7MUS - chains FD and Fd of the 205 polymer chains in the assembly; structure by electron microscopy, 4.60 A resolution (low resolution: residue-level contacts below are approximate; hydrogen-bond / salt-bridge calls are withheld).

[Chain FD (and Fd)]
Protein: DotD
Source organism: Legionella pneumophila
Notes: chain Fd of this document is another copy of the same molecule, construct and numbering; everything in this record applies to it too
Reference sequence: O52183 (O52183_LEGPN); numbering as in UniProt (aligned over 1-163)
Amino-acid sequence (163 residues; numbered 1 to 163; the number before each row is that of its first residue):
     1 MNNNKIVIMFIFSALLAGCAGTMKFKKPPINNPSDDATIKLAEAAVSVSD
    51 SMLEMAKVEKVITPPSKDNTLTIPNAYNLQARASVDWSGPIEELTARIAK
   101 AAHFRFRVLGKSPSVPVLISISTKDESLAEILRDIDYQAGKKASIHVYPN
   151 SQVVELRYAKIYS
Disordered / not traced: 1-22, 163 (chain Fd: 1-23, 161-163)
What the authors report for this chain:
  - post-translational modification sites: C19 (citing earlier work)

[How chain FD and chain Fd interact]
Contacting residue pairs (54; chain FD residue first):
  N31(FD) - S34(Fd)
  N31(FD) - D35(Fd)
  N31(FD) - D36(Fd)
  N32(FD) - S34(Fd)
  N32(FD) - D35(Fd)
  P33(FD) - D35(Fd)
  S34(FD) - D35(Fd)
  S34(FD) - D36(Fd)
  T38(FD) - A37(Fd)
  T38(FD) - L41(Fd)
  L41(FD) - L41(Fd)
  A42(FD) - K40(Fd)
  A42(FD) - L41(Fd)
  A45(FD) - L41(Fd)
  A45(FD) - A44(Fd)
  S49(FD) - S47(Fd)
  M52(FD) - S51(Fd)
  M52(FD) - M52(Fd)
  L53(FD) - S51(Fd)
  M55(FD) - M55(Fd)
  A56(FD) - S51(Fd)
  E59(FD) - M55(Fd)
  E59(FD) - E59(Fd)
  K60(FD) - V58(Fd)
  T63(FD) - V58(Fd)
  K67(FD) - I62(Fd)
  D68(FD) - K57(Fd)
  D68(FD) - I62(Fd)
  N69(FD) - I62(Fd)
  L71(FD) - P64(Fd)
  L71(FD) - P65(Fd)
  T72(FD) - T63(Fd)
  T72(FD) - P65(Fd)
  R105(FD) - E126(Fd)
  R105(FD) - E130(Fd)
  R107(FD) - E130(Fd)
  R107(FD) - R133(Fd)
  V108(FD) - D134(Fd)
  L109(FD) - D134(Fd)
  L109(FD) - Y137(Fd)
  G110(FD) - D134(Fd)
  G110(FD) - Y137(Fd)
  G110(FD) - Q138(Fd)
  K111(FD) - I119(Fd)
  K111(FD) - S120(Fd)
  K111(FD) - Q138(Fd)
  D136(FD) - K60(Fd)
  Y137(FD) - A56(Fd)
  Y137(FD) - K57(Fd)
  Y137(FD) - K60(Fd)
  G140(FD) - K60(Fd)
  H146(FD) - D68(Fd)
  R157(FD) - Y137(Fd)
  Y158(FD) - Y137(Fd)
Other interface residues (no listed pair), chain FD (37 interface residues in all): I39, F106, D134, A159
Other interface residues (no listed pair), chain Fd (32 interface residues in all): T38, V48, L53

[Summary]
Chain FD and chain Fd form an interface of 37 and 32 residues respectively. From the paper: a modification
site at C19(FD).
Chain FD and chain Fd are both DotD (Legionella pneumophila); the structure, Reconstruction of the Legionella
pneumophila Dot/Icm T4SS 3DVA Map 2, was determined by electron microscopy (same publication as 7MUC, 7MUD,
7MUE, 7MUQ, 7MUV, 7MUW and 7MUY).
